PDB entry 9C34 | X-ray diffraction, 1.88 A resolution | chain A

# Chain A
Molecule: Bifunctional protein PutA
From: Sinorhizobium meliloti SM11
Notes: EC 1.5.5.2, 1.2.1.88
UniProtKB: F7X6I3 (F7X6I3_SINMM); numbering as in UniProt (aligned over 1-1233)
Chain sequence (1235 residues; row label = number of the first residue in the row; numbers below 1 keep their minus sign (Ser-1 is residue -1)):
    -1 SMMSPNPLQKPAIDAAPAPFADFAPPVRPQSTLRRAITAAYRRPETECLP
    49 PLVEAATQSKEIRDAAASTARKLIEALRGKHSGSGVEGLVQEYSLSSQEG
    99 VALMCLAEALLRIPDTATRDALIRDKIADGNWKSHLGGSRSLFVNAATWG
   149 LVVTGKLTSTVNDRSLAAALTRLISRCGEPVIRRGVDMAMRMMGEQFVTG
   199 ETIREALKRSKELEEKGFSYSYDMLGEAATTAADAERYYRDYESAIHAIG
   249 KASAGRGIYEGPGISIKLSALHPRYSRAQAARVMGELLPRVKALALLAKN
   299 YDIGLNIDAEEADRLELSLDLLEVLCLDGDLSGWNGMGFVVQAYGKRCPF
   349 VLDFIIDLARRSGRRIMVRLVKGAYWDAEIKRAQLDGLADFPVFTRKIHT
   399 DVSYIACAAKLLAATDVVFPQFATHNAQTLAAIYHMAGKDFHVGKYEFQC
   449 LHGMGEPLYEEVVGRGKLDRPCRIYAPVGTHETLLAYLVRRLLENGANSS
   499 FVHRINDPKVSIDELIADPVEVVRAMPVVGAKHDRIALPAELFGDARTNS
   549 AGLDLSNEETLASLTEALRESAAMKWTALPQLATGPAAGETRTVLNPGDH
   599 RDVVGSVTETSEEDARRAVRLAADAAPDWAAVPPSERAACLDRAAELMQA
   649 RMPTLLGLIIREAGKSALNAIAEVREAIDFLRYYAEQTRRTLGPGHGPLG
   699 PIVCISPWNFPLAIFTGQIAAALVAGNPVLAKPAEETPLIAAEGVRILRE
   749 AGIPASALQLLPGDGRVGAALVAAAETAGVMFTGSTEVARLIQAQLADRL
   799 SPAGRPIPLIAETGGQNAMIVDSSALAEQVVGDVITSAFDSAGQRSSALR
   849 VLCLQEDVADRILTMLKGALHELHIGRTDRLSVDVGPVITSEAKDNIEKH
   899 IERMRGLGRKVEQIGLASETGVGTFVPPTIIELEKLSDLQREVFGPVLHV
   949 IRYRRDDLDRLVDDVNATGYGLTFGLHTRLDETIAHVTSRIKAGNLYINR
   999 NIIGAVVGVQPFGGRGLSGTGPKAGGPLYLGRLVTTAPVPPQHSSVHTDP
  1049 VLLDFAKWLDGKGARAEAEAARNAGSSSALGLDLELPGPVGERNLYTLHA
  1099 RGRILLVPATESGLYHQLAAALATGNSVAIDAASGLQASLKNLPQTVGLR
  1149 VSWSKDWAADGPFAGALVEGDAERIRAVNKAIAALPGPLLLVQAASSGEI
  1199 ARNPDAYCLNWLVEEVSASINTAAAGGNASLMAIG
Not modelled in the structure: -1 to 13, 79-82, 135-136, 1230-1233
Differences from the reference sequence: expression tag (-1 to 0); engineered mutation Ser844 (Cys in F7X6I3)
Modified / non-standard residues: Cys1206 (cysteinesulfonic acid; OCS)
Residues lining bound ligands:
  - A1CAB ((2S)-3,4-dihydro-2H-pyrrole-2-carboxylic acid): Lys265, Asp306, Ala372, Leu449, Tyr473, Arg488, Arg489
  - dihydroflavine-adenine dinucleotide (FDA): Asp306, Ala307, Val338, Gln340, Tyr342, Arg367, Val369, Lys370, Gly371, Ala372, Tyr373, Trp374, Phe392, Thr393, Arg394, Lys395, Thr398, Asp399, Ala421, Thr422, His423, Asn424, Gln447, Cys448, Leu449, Tyr473, Arg489, Ser497, Ser498, Phe499
  - NAD (nicotinamide-adenine-dinucleotide): Ile703, Ser704, Pro705, Trp706, Asn707, Ile712, Lys730, Pro731, Ala732, Glu733, Gly761, Asp762, Gly763, Gly766, Ala767, Phe780, Thr781, Gly782, Ser783, Val786, Leu789, Ile790, Glu810, Thr811, Gly812, Gly813, Ser844, Glu940, Phe942, Leu970, Phe1010, Ser1016
  - proline (PRO): Phe195, Asp221, Leu223, Tyr473, Pro475, Leu482, Tyr485, Leu486, Arg488, Arg489
From the paper describing this entry:
  - binding site for the ligand A1AT4: Lys265, Leu449, Tyr473, Arg488
  - binding site for A1CAB: Lys265, Leu449, Tyr473, Arg488, Arg489
  - contacts within the chain: Glu225-Arg488 (salt bridge)
  - mutagenesis - C844S: abolished catalytic activity (citing earlier work)

# Summary
Chain A binds NAD, dihydroflavine-adenine dinucleotide, compound A1CAB and proline. The paper reports a
binding site for A1CAB at Lys265, Leu449 and Tyr473 among others; C844S abolishes catalytic activity.
Chain A is Bifunctional protein PutA (Sinorhizobium meliloti SM11); the structure, Proline utilization A with
the FADH- N5 atom covalently modified by proline, was determined by X-ray diffraction together with 9C35, 9C36
and 9BBO from the same study.
